Entry 2ZTI (X-ray diffraction, 2.60 A resolution); this record covers chain A.

== Chain A ==
Protein: Ntpase
From: Pyrococcus horikoshii
Notes: EC 3.6.1.19
UniProt: O59580 (O59580_PYRHO); residues 1-186 here = UniProt positions 1-186
Sequence (186 residues; row label = number of the first residue in the row):
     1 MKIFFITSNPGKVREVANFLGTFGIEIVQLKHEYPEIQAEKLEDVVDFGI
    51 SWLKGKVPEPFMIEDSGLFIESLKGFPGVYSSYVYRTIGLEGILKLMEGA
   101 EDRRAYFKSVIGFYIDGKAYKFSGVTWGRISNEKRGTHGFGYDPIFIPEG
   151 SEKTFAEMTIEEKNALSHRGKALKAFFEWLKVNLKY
Unresolved in the structure: 185-186
Curated features (UniProtKB/Swiss-Prot):
  - active site: D65 (Proton acceptor)
  - binding site (substrate): T7 to K12, S66, F140 to D143, K163, H168, R169
  - binding site (Mg(2+)): E36, D65
Ion coordination: Mn2+: E36, D65

== Overview ==
E36 and D65 coordinate Mn2+. From UniProt: active-site residue D65, 14 substrate-binding residues and
Mg2+-binding residues E36 and D65.
Chain A is Ntpase (Pyrococcus horikoshii); the structure, Structures of dimeric nonstandard nucleotide
triphosphate pyrophosphatase from Pyrococcus horikoshii OT3: functional significance of interprotomer
conformational ..., was determined by X-ray diffraction, deposited together with 2DVN, 2DVO, 2DVP and 1V7R.
